5K8M - chains A and D; structure by X-ray diffraction, 2.75 A resolution.

Chain A (and D):
Name: 5-nitroanthranilic acid aminohydrolase
Source organism: Bradyrhizobium sp
Notes: EC 3.5.99.8; chain D of this document is another copy of the same molecule, construct and numbering; everything in this record applies to it too
Reference sequence: D3WZ85 (NAAA_BRASZ); residue numbers follow UniProt; this construct covers 2-425
Chain sequence (425 residues; each row starts with the number of its first residue):
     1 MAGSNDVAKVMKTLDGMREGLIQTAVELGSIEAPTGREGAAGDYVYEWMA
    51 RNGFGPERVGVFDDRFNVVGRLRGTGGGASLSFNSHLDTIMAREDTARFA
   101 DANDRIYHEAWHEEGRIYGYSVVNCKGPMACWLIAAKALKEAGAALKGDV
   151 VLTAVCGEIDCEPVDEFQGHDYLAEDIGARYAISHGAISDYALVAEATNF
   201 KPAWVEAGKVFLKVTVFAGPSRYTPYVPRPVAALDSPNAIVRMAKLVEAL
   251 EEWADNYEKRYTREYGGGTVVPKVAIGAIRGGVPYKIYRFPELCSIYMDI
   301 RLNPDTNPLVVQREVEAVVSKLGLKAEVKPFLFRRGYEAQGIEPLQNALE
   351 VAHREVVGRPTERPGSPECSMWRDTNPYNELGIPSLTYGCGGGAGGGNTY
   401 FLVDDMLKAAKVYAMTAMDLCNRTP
Not modelled in the structure: 1-5, 91-108, 393-397 (chain D: 1-6, 92-107, 393-397)
Differences from the reference sequence: initiating methionine (1)
Modified positions: Mse1, Mse91 (selenomethionine); Mse11, Mse17, Mse49, Mse129, Mse243, Mse298, Mse371, Mse406, Mse415, Mse418 (selenomethionine; parent Met)
Curated features (UniProtKB/Swiss-Prot):
  - active site: D88, E158 (Proton acceptor)

How chain A and chain D interact:
Residue-residue contacts (65):
  E57(A) with K329(D), salt bridge
  G60(A) with Q168(D)
  V61(A) with G169(D); L173(D), hydrophobic
  F62(A) with F62(D), hydrophobic
  R71(A) with P330(D)
  R73(A) with E327(D), salt bridge
  S80(A) with L309(D)
  E162(A) with H185(D), salt bridge
  P163(A) with Y181(D); H185(D)
  Q168(A) with G60(D)
  G169(A) with V61(D)
  L173(A) with V61(D), hydrophobic; Y181(D), hydrophobic
  D176(A) with Y181(D); H185(D), salt bridge
  R180(A) with R180(D); E380(D), salt bridge
  Y181(A) with P163(D); L173(D); D176(D)
  S184(A) with L332(D); F333(D), hydrogen bond (backbone-backbone)
  H185(A) with E162(D), salt bridge; P163(D); D176(D), salt bridge; F331(D); R334(D)
  G186(A) with P330(D)
  I188(A) with P308(D), hydrophobic; P330(D), hydrophobic; F333(D), hydrophobic
  S189(A) with L309(D)
  D190(A) with L309(D); R313(D), salt bridge
  P308(A) with I188(D), hydrophobic
  L309(A) with I188(D), hydrophobic; S189(D); D190(D)
  R313(A) with D190(D), salt bridge; P425(D)
  E327(A) with R73(D), salt bridge
  K329(A) with E57(D), salt bridge
  P330(A) with G186(D)
  F331(A) with H185(D)
  L332(A) with S184(D); H185(D)
  F333(A) with S184(D), hydrogen bond (backbone-backbone); I188(D), hydrophobic; L381(D)
  R334(A) with H185(D)
  R335(A) with E380(D), hydrogen bond (side chain-backbone); L381(D); G382(D)
  Y337(A) with E380(D)
  E380(A) with R180(D), salt bridge; R335(D), hydrogen bond (backbone-side chain); Y337(D); E380(D)
  L381(A) with F333(D); R335(D); E380(D)
  G382(A) with R335(D)
  P425(A) with R313(D)
Other interface residues (no listed pair), chain A (42 interface residues in all): R58, G78, H170, I183, N379
Other interface residues (no listed pair), chain D (42 interface residues in all): S80, D165, H170, I183, N307, V328, N379

Summary:
Chain A and chain D each contribute 42 residues to their interface, with 4 hydrogen bonds and 12 salt bridges.
Polar contacts include E57(A)-K329(D), R73(A)-E327(D) and E162(A)-H185(D). UniProt lists active-site residues
D88(A) and E158(A) on chain A.
Both chains are 5-nitroanthranilic acid aminohydrolase (Bradyrhizobium sp). Entry 5K8M (Apo
5-nitroanthranilate aminohydrolase) was determined by X-ray diffraction (same publication as 5K8N, 5K8O and
5K8P).
